PDB entry 8DLF | electron microscopy, 3.23 A resolution | chains B and F of the 6 polymer chains in the assembly

[Chain B]
Name: Epstein-Barr nuclear antigen 1
Source organism: Human herpesvirus 4 strain B95-8
Reference sequence: P03211 (EBNA1_EBVB9); residues 458-617 here = UniProt positions 458-617
Sequence (160 residues; each row starts with the number of its first residue):
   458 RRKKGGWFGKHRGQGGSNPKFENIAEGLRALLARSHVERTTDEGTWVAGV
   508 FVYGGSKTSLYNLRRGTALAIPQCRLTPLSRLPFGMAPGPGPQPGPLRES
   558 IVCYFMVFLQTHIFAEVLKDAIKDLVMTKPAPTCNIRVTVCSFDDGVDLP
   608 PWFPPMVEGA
Not modelled in the structure: 458, 616-617
Swiss-Prot annotation at these positions:
  - active site: Tyr518 (For site-specific DNA endonuclease activity)
  - binding site (DNA): Lys460, Lys461, Tyr518
  - site: Arg491 (Interaction dimer-dimer), Tyr518 (Interaction dimer-dimer. Required for episome maintenance and generation of immortalized B cells in the host)
  - mutagenesis: Lys460 to Lys461 (Severe loss of oriP-dependent DNA replication; loss of DNA-binding), Arg491 (R491A: Impaired cooperative DNA binding; R491E: Loss of DNA replication and cooperative DNA binding), Tyr518 (Y518A: 10 fold decrease in DNA-binding; Y518A: Complete loss of endocucleoase nicks in the DNA; Y518E: Complete loss of DNA-binding; Y518F: No effect on DNA-binding ...), Asp581 (D581A: Loss of DNA replication and cooperative DNA binding; D581E: Forms single dimer binding to DNA), Thr585 (T585P: Decreased EBNA1-DNA binding, formation of functional chromatin, and origin recognition complex recruitment at oriP)

[Chain F]
Molecule: 2xfr DNA
Source organism: Human herpesvirus 4 strain B95-8
Sequence (56 nucleotides; row label = number of the first residue in the row):
     1 GATAGGATAGCCTATGCTACCCAGATATAAATTAGGATAGCATATACTAC
    51 CCAGAT

[Chain B / chain F interface]
Pairs across the interface (33; chain B residue first):
  Arg459(B) with DC21(F), hydrogen bond to the phosphate; DC22(F), hydrogen bond to the phosphate
  Lys460(B) with DC21(F), sugar contact
  Gly463(B) with DT18(F), base contact
  Phe465(B) with DT18(F), base contact; DA19(F), sugar contact
  Lys467(B) with DT18(F), phosphate contact; DA19(F), phosphate contact
  His468(B) with DT18(F), sugar contact
  Arg469(B) with DG16(F), hydrogen bond to the base; DC17(F), sugar contact
  Gly470(B) with DT18(F), phosphate contact
  Gln471(B) with DT18(F), phosphate contact; DA19(F), phosphate contact
  Gly472(B) with DA19(F), phosphate contact
  Gly473(B) with DA19(F), hydrogen bond to the phosphate
  Ser474(B) with DC20(F), phosphate contact
  Asn475(B) with DC20(F), phosphate contact
  Lys477(B) with DC21(F), base contact
  Lys514(B) with DG16(F), salt bridge to the phosphate
  Tyr518(B) with DC17(F), phosphate contact; DT18(F), hydrogen bond to the phosphate; DA19(F), hydrogen bond to the base
  Arg521(B) with DC17(F), salt bridge to the phosphate; DT18(F), salt bridge to the phosphate
  Arg522(B) with DT18(F), salt bridge to the phosphate; DA19(F), salt bridge to the phosphate
  Pro535(B) with DG16(F), phosphate contact; DC17(F), phosphate contact
  Leu536(B) with DG16(F), hydrogen bond to the phosphate; DC17(F), hydrogen bond to the phosphate
  Arg538(B) with DT15(F), salt bridge to the phosphate
  Cys560(B) with DG16(F), hydrogen bond to the phosphate
Also at the interface, not in a pair above, chain B (25 interface residues in all): Phe478, Asn519, Ser537
Also at the interface, not in a pair above, chain F (9 interface residues in all): DA14

[Summary]
25 residues of chain B and 9 residues of chain F are in contact; the contacts include 9 hydrogen bonds and 6
salt bridges. Among the polar pairs are Arg469(B)-DG16(F), Tyr518(B)-DA19(F) and Arg459(B)-DC21(F).
Chain B is Epstein-Barr nuclear antigen 1 and chain F is 2xfr DNA, both from Human herpesvirus 4 strain B95-8;
the structure, EBNA1 DNA binding domain (DBD) (458-617)+2 repeats of family repeat (FR) region, was determined
by electron microscopy.
